Entry 4X20 (X-ray diffraction, 3.50 A resolution); this record covers chains B and C of the 5 polymer chains in the assembly.

# Chain B
Name: Tubulin beta chain
Organism: Ovis aries
Reference sequence: D0VWY9 (D0VWY9_SHEEP); the author numbering skips numbers that UniProt does not, so the offset changes along the chain: 1-44 = UniProt 1-44; 47-360 = UniProt 45-358; 369-455 = UniProt 359-445
Amino-acid sequence (445 residues; numbered 1 to 455; 10 numbers in that range are skipped by the numbering (no residue carries them; nothing is unmodelled there); the number before each row is that of its first residue):
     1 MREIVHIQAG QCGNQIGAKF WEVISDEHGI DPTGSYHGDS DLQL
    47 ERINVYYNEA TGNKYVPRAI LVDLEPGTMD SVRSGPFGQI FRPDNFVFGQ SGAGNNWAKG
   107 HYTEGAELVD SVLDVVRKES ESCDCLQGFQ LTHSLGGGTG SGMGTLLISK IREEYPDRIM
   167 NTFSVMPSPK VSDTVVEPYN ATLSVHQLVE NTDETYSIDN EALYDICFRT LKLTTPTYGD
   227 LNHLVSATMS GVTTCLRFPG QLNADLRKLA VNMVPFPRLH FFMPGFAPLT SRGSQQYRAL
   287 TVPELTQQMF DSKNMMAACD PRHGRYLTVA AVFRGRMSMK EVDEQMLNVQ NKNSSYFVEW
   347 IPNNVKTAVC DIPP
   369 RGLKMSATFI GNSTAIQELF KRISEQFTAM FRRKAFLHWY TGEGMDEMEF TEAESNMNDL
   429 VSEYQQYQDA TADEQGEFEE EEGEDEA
Disordered / not traced: 1-2, 441-455
Small-molecule neighbours:
  - 3WY (2-methyl-L-prolyl-N-[(3R,4S,5S)-1-{(2S)-2-[(1R,2R)-3-{[(1S)-1-carboxy-2-phenylethyl]amino}-1-methoxy-2-methyl-3-oxopropyl]pyrrolidin-1-yl}-3-methoxy-5-methyl-1-oxoheptan-4-yl]-N-methyl-L-valinamide): Gln11, Gln15, Pro175, Lys176, Val177, Ser178, Asp179, Tyr210, Thr221, Pro222, Thr223, Tyr224, Gly225, Asn228, Arg278
  - GDP (guanosine-5'-diphosphate): Gly10, Gln11, Cys12, Gln15, Ile16, Asp69, Asn101, Ser140, Gly142, Gly143, Gly144, Thr145, Gly146, Ser147, Val171, Pro173, Val177, Ser178, Glu183, Asn206, Leu209, Tyr224, Leu227, Asn228
  - colchicine (LOC; N-[(7S)-1,2,3,10-tetramethoxy-9-oxo-6,7-dihydro-5H-benzo[d]heptalen-7-yl]ethanamide): Val238, Cys241, Leu242, Leu248, Ala250, Asp251, Lys254, Leu255, Asn258, Met259, Thr314, Val315, Ala316, Val318, Asn350, Lys352, Thr353, Ala354, Ile378

# Chain C
Name: Tubulin alpha chain
Organism: Ovis aries
Reference sequence: D0VWZ0 (D0VWZ0_SHEEP); numbering as in UniProt (aligned over 1-451)
Amino-acid sequence (451 residues; numbered 1 to 451; the number before each row is that of its first residue):
     1 MRECISIHVG QAGVQIGNAC WELYCLEHGI QPDGQMPSDK TIGGGDDSFN TFFSETGAGK
    61 HVPRAVFVDL EPTVIDEVRT GTYRQLFHPE QLITGKEDAA NNYARGHYTI GKEIIDLVLD
   121 RIRKLADQCT GLQGFLVFHS FGGGTGSGFT SLLMERLSVD YGKKSKLEFS IYPAPQVSTA
   181 VVEPYNSILT THTTLEHSDC AFMVDNEAIY DICRRNLDIE RPTYTNLNRL IGQIVSSITA
   241 SLRFDGALNV DLTEFQTNLV PYPRIHFPLA TYAPVISAEK AYHEQLSVAE ITNACFEPAN
   301 QMVKCDPRHG KYMACCLLYR GDVVPKDVNA AIATIKTKRT IQFVDWCPTG FKVGINYQPP
   361 TVVPGGDLAK VQRAVCMLSN TTAIAEAWAR LDHKFDLMYA KRAFVHWYVG EGMEEGEFSE
   421 AREDMAALEK DYEEVGVDSV EGEGEEEGEE Y
Disordered / not traced: 38-45, 439-451
Small-molecule neighbours:
  - 3WY (2-methyl-L-prolyl-N-[(3R,4S,5S)-1-{(2S)-2-[(1R,2R)-3-{[(1S)-1-carboxy-2-phenylethyl]amino}-1-methoxy-2-methyl-3-oxopropyl]pyrrolidin-1-yl}-3-methoxy-5-methyl-1-oxoheptan-4-yl]-N-methyl-L-valinamide): Ala247, Asn249, Pro325, Val328, Asn329, Phe351, Val353, Ile355
  - GTP (guanosine-5'-triphosphate): Val9, Gly10, Gln11, Ala12, Gln15, Ile16, Asp69, Glu71, Val74, Asp98, Ala99, Asn101, Ser140, Gly142, Gly143, Gly144, Thr145, Gly146, Ile171, Pro173, Val177, Ser178, Thr179, Glu183, Asn206, Tyr224, Leu227, Asn228, Ile231
  - colchicine (LOC; N-[(7S)-1,2,3,10-tetramethoxy-9-oxo-6,7-dihydro-5H-benzo[d]heptalen-7-yl]ethanamide): Asn101, Ser178, Thr179, Ala180, Val181

# Chain B / chain C interface
Contacting residue pairs - 36 pairs, chain B then chain C:
  Gln96(B) - Met1(C)
  Asn101(B) - Glu254(C)
  Asp179(B) - Asn258(C)
  Asp179(B) - Phe351(C)
  Asp179(B) - Lys352(C)
  Thr180(B) - Asn258(C)
  Thr180(B) - Lys352(C)  hydrogen bond
  Val181(B) - Thr257(C)
  Val181(B) - Asn258(C)  hydrogen bond (backbone-side chain)
  Val181(B) - Pro348(C)
  Val182(B) - Thr257(C)
  Thr221(B) - Pro325(C)
  Thr221(B) - Lys326(C)
  Ala397(B) - Trp346(C)
  Met398(B) - Trp346(C)
  Arg401(B) - Tyr262(C)  hydrogen bond (backbone-side chain)
  Arg401(B) - Asp345(C)  salt bridge
  Arg401(B) - Trp346(C)
  Arg401(B) - Glu434(C)  hydrogen bond (side chain-backbone)
  Arg401(B) - Val435(C)  hydrogen bond (side chain-backbone)
  Arg401(B) - Val437(C)  hydrogen bond (side chain-backbone)
  Arg401(B) - Asp438(C)
  Lys402(B) - Tyr262(C)
  Ala403(B) - Tyr262(C)
  Ala403(B) - Trp346(C)  hydrophobic
  Phe404(B) - Thr257(C)
  Phe404(B) - Asn258(C)
  Phe404(B) - Val260(C)
  Phe404(B) - Pro261(C)  hydrogen bond (backbone-backbone)
  His406(B) - Val260(C)
  His406(B) - Pro261(C)  hydrogen bond (side chain-backbone)
  His406(B) - Tyr262(C)
  His406(B) - Pro263(C)
  Trp407(B) - Gln256(C)
  Trp407(B) - Thr257(C)  hydrogen bond (side chain-backbone)
  Trp407(B) - Val260(C)
Other interface residues (no listed pair), chain C (24 interface residues in all): Met313, Asn329, Cys347, Val353

# Summary
The interface between chain B and chain C involves 15 residues on one side and 24 on the other; the contacts
include 9 hydrogen bonds and 1 salt bridge. Among the polar pairs are Arg401(B)-Asp345(C), Thr180(B)-Lys352(C)
and Val181(B)-Asn258(C).
Chain B is Tubulin beta chain and chain C is Tubulin alpha chain, both from Ovis aries; the structure,
Discovery of cytotoxic Dolastatin 10 analogs with N-terminal modifications, was determined by X-ray
diffraction, deposited together with 4X1I, 4X1K and 4X1Y.
